Entry 8KA1 (X-ray diffraction, 2.82 A resolution); this record covers chains A and B.

[Chain A]
Name: Rdtnd-rid cbd
From: Vibrio vulnificus
Notes: EC 3.4.22.-; fragment: MARTX toxin DUF1-RIDcbd region
UniProtKB: A0A2S3R7M0 (MARTX_VIBVL); numbering as in UniProt (aligned over 1959-2374)
Amino-acid sequence (416 residues; row label = number of the first residue in the row):
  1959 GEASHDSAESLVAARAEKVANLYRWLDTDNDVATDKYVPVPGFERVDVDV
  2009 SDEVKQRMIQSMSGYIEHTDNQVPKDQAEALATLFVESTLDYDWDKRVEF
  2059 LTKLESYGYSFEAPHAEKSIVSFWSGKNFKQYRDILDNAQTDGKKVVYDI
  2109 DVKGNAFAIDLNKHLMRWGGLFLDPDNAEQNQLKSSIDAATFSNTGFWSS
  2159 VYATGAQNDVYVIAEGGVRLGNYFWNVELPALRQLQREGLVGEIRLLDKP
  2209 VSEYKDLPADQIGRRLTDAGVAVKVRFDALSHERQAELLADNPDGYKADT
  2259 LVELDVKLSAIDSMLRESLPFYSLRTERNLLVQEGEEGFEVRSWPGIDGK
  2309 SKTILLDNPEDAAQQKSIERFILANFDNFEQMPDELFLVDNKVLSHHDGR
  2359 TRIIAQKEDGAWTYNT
Unresolved in the structure: 1959-1967, 2372-2374
Modified residues: Mse2016, Mse2020, Mse2124, Mse2272, Mse2340 (selenomethionine; parent Met)
What the authors report for this chain:
  - catalytic residues: Glu2186
  - mutagenesis - E2186Q: abolished catalytic activity
  - mutagenesis - W2183L/R2195L/E2285L/R2328L: abolished catalytic activity on CaM

[Chain B]
Name: Calmodulin-2
From: Homo sapiens
Notes: engineered mutation(s): E124Q
UniProtKB: P0DP24 (CALM2_HUMAN); residue numbers follow UniProt; this construct covers 1-149
Amino-acid sequence (151 residues; numbered -1 to 149; the number before each row is that of its first residue; numbers below 1 keep their minus sign (Gly-1 is residue -1)):
    -1 GAMADQLTEEQIAEFKEAFSLFDKDGDGTITTKELGTVMRSLGQNPTEAE
    49 LQDMINEVDADGNGTIDFPEFLTMMARKMKDTDSEEEIREAFRVFDKDGN
    99 GYISAAELRHVMTNLGEKLTDEEVDQMIREADIDGDGQVNYEEFVQMMTA
   149 K
Unresolved in the structure: -1 to 4, 149
Modified residues: Mse1 (selenomethionine); Mse37, Mse52, Mse72, Mse73, Mse77, Mse110, Mse125, Mse145, Mse146 (selenomethionine; parent Met)
Differences from the reference sequence: cloning artifact (-1 to 0); conflict Gln124 (Glu in P0DP24)
Swiss-Prot annotation at these positions:
  - binding site (Ca(2+)): Asp21, Asp23, Asp25, Thr27, Glu32, Asp57, Asp59, Asn61, Thr63, Glu68, Asp94, Asp96, Asn98, Tyr100, Glu105, Asp130, Asp132, Asp134, Gln136, Glu141
  - modified residue: Ala2 (N-acetylalanine), Lys22 (N6-acetyllysine), Thr45 (Phosphothreonine), Ser82 (Phosphoserine), Lys95 (N6-acetyllysine), Tyr100 (Phosphotyrosine), Ser102 (Phosphoserine), Thr111 (Phosphothreonine), Lys116 (N6,N6,N6-trimethyllysine), Tyr139 (Phosphotyrosine)
  - cross-link: Lys22 (Glycyl lysine isopeptide (Lys-Gly) (interchain with G-Cter in SUMO2))
  - natural variant: Asp96 (D96V: In LQT15), Asn98 (N98I: In LQT15; N98S: In LQT15), Asp130 (D130G: In LQT15; D130V: In LQT15), Asp132 (D132E: In LQT15), Asp134 (D134H: In LQT15), Gln136 (Q136P: In LQT15)

[Chain A / chain B interface]
Residue-residue contacts (90; chain A residue first):
  Trp1983(A) with Arg107(B), hydrogen bond (backbone-side chain); Thr111(B); Asp119(B); Asp123(B), hydrogen bond
  Leu1984(A) with Ala104(B); Arg107(B)
  Thr1986(A) with Arg107(B), hydrogen bond
  Asp1987(A) with Ala103(B); Ala104(B); Arg107(B), salt bridge; Ile126(B)
  Asn1988(A) with Ser102(B); Ala104(B)
  Pro1999(A) with His108(B)
  Leu2178(A) with Val92(B), hydrophobic; Phe93(B), hydrophobic
  Trp2183(A) with Phe93(B), hydrophobic; His108(B), hydrogen bond (backbone-side chain); Asn112(B), hydrogen bond (backbone-side chain); Leu113(B), hydrophobic
  Asn2184(A) with His108(B)
  Leu2187(A) with Asn112(B)
  Pro2188(A) with Asn112(B)
  Arg2191(A) with Thr111(B); Asn112(B), hydrogen bond (side chain-backbone); Glu115(B)
  Gln2194(A) with Glu115(B)
  Arg2195(A) with Thr111(B), hydrogen bond (side chain-backbone); Gly114(B), hydrogen bond (side chain-backbone); Leu117(B), hydrogen bond (side chain-backbone); Asp119(B), salt bridge
  Arg2223(A) with Glu115(B), salt bridge
  Thr2225(A) with Leu113(B); Glu115(B), hydrogen bond
  Ala2227(A) with Asn43(B); Thr45(B)
  Gly2228(A) with Thr45(B)
  Asp2263(A) with Glu88(B)
  Val2264(A) with Glu88(B); Val92(B), hydrophobic
  Lys2265(A) with Glu85(B); Glu88(B), hydrogen bond (backbone-side chain); Ala89(B)
  Leu2266(A) with Leu113(B), hydrophobic
  Ser2267(A) with Asn43(B)
  Ala2268(A) with Glu85(B); Ile86(B)
  Ile2269(A) with Ala89(B), hydrophobic; Phe90(B), hydrophobic; Mse110(B)
  Asp2270(A) with Glu115(B)
  Mse2272(A) with Mse110(B), hydrophobic; Phe142(B), hydrophobic
  Leu2273(A) with Mse110(B), hydrophobic; Gly114(B); Leu117(B), hydrophobic
  Arg2274(A) with Arg38(B), hydrogen bond (side chain-backbone); Ser39(B)
  Ser2276(A) with Mse146(B)
  Tyr2280(A) with Gly114(B); Glu115(B), hydrogen bond (side chain-backbone); Lys116(B), hydrogen bond (side chain-backbone); Leu117(B), hydrophobic
  Arg2283(A) with Lys116(B), hydrogen bond (side chain-backbone); Glu121(B), salt bridge
  Thr2284(A) with Glu115(B); Lys116(B)
  Glu2285(A) with Thr35(B); Arg38(B), salt bridge
  Asn2287(A) with Lys116(B)
  Trp2302(A) with Glu115(B); Lys116(B), hydrogen bond (side chain-backbone); Leu117(B)
  Lys2324(A) with Ser39(B)
  Arg2328(A) with Glu12(B), salt bridge; Ala16(B); Phe20(B); Ser39(B), hydrogen bond (side chain-backbone); Leu40(B)
  Phe2329(A) with Leu19(B), hydrophobic
  Leu2331(A) with Phe20(B), hydrophobic; Glu32(B)
  Ala2332(A) with Phe20(B)
  Ile2362(A) with Leu19(B), hydrophobic
  Gln2364(A) with Glu15(B)
  Glu2366(A) with Lys14(B)
  Asp2367(A) with Ser18(B)
  Gly2368(A) with Ser18(B)
  Trp2370(A) with Ser18(B); Leu19(B), hydrophobic
Also at the interface, not in a pair above, chain A (54 interface residues in all): Arg2222, Leu2262, Ser2271, Glu2275, Leu2277, Arg2286, Ser2325
Also at the interface, not in a pair above, chain B (46 interface residues in all): Asp21, Pro44, Glu46, Thr118, Val122, Mse125

[In short]
The interface between chain A and chain B involves 54 residues on one side and 46 on the other; the contacts
include 17 hydrogen bonds and 6 salt bridges. Polar contacts include Asp1987(A)-Arg107(B),
Arg2195(A)-Asp119(B) and Arg2223(A)-Glu115(B). From the paper: the catalytic residue Glu2186(A); E2186Q of
chain A abolishes catalytic activity.
Chain A is Rdtnd-rid cbd (Vibrio vulnificus) and chain B is Calmodulin-2 (Homo sapiens); the structure,
Crystal structure of Vibrio vulnificus RID-dependent transforming NADase domain (RDTND)/calmodulin-binding
domain of Rho inactivation domain (RID-CBD) ..., was determined by X-ray diffraction (same publication as
8K9Z, 8KA0 and 8KA2).
